PDB entry 3H9Q | X-ray diffraction, 2.63 A resolution | chains A and E of the 4 polymer chains in the assembly

[Chain A]
Protein: MccB protein
From: Escherichia coli
UniProt: Q47506 (Q47506_ECOLX); numbering as in UniProt (aligned over 1-350)
Amino-acid sequence (353 residues; row label = number of the first residue in the row; numbers below 1 keep their minus sign (Gly-2 is residue -2)):
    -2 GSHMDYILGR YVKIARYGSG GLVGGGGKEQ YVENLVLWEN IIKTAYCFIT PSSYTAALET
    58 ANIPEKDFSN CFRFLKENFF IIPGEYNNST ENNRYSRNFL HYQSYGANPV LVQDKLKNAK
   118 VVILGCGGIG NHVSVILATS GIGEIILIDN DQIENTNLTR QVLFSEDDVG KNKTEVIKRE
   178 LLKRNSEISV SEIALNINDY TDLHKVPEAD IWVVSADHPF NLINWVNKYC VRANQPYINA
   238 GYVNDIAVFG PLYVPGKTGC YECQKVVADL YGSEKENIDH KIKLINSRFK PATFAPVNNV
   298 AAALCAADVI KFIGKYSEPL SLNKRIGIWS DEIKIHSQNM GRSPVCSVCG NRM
Not modelled in the structure: -2 to 0, 86-88, 263-270, 349-350
Sequence notes: expression tag (-2 to 0)
Ion coordination: Zn2+: Cys257, Cys260, Cys343, Cys346

[Chain E]
Protein: Microcin C7 ANALOG
UniProt: Q47505 (MCCC7_ECOLX); residues 1-7 here = UniProt positions 1-7
Amino-acid sequence (7 residues; row label = number of the first residue in the row):
     1 MRTGNAN
Not modelled in the structure: 6-7
Modified residues: Mse1 (selenomethionine; parent Met)
Curated features (UniProtKB/Swiss-Prot):
  - modified residue: Mse1 (N-formylmethionine), Asn7 (Aspartic acid 1-[(3-aminopropyl)(5'-adenosyl)phosphono]amide)

[How chain A and chain E interact]
Pairs across the interface (19):
  Asp214(A) - Asn5(E)
  Asn236(A) - Asn5(E)  hydrogen bond
  Ala237(A) - Asn5(E)
  Gly238(A) - Asn5(E)
  Tyr239(A) - Gly4(E)
  Tyr239(A) - Asn5(E)
  Val240(A) - Gly4(E)
  Ile243(A) - Mse1(E)  hydrophobic
  Val245(A) - Asn5(E)
  Gly247(A) - Asn5(E)  hydrogen bond (backbone-side chain)
  Tyr258(A) - Asn5(E)
  Arg322(A) - Mse1(E)  hydrogen bond (side chain-backbone)
  Arg322(A) - Thr3(E)  hydrogen bond (side chain-backbone)
  Arg322(A) - Gly4(E)
  Arg322(A) - Asn5(E)  hydrogen bond
  Gly324(A) - Mse1(E)
  Trp326(A) - Mse1(E)  hydrophobic
  His333(A) - Mse1(E)
  Gln335(A) - Mse1(E)  hydrogen bond (side chain-backbone)
Also at the interface, not in a pair above, chain A (17 interface residues in all): Ser212, Ile323
Also at the interface, not in a pair above, chain E (5 interface residues in all): Arg2

[Summary]
17 residues of chain A and 5 residues of chain E are in contact, with 6 hydrogen bonds. Polar pairs include
Asn236(A)-Asn5(E), Gly247(A)-Asn5(E) and Arg322(A)-Mse1(E). Cys257(A), Cys260(A), Cys343(A) and Cys346(A) form
the Zn2+ site.
Chain A is MccB protein (Escherichia coli) and chain E is Microcin C7 ANALOG; the structure, Crystal structure
of E. coli MccB + SeMet MccA, was determined by X-ray diffraction together with 3H5A, 3H5N, 3H5R, 3H9G and
3H9J from the same study.
